PDB entry 8TEW | electron microscopy, 3.02 A resolution | chains E and G of the 27 polymer chains in the assembly

[Chain E]
Molecule: Capsid vertex component 2
Organism: Human herpesvirus 5 strain AD169
UniProt: P16726 (CVC2_HCMVA); residues 1-642 here = UniProt positions 1-642
Sequence (642 residues; numbered 1 to 642; the number before each row is that of its first residue):
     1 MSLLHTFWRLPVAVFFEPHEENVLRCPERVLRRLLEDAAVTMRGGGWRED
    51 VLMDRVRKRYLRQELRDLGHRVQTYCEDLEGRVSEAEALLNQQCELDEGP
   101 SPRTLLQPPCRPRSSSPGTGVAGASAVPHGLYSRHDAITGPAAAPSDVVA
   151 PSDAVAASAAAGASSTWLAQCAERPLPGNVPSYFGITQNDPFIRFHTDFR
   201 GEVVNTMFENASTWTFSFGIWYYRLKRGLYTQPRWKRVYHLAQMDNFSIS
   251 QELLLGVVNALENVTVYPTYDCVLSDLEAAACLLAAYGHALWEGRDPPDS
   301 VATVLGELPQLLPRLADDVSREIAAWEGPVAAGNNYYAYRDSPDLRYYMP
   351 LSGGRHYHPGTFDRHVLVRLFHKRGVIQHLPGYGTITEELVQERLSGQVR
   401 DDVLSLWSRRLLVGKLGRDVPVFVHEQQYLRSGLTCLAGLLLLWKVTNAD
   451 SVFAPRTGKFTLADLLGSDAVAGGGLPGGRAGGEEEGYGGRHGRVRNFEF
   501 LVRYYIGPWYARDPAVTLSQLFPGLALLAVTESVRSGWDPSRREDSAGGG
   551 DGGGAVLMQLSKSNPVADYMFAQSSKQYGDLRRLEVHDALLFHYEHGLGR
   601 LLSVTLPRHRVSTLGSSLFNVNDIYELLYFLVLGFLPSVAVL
Not modelled in the structure: 1-11, 94-642

[Chain G]
Molecule: Capsid vertex component 1
Organism: Human herpesvirus 5 strain AD169
UniProt: P16799 (CVC1_HCMVA); residues 1-594 here = UniProt positions 1-594
Sequence (594 residues; numbered 1 to 594; the number before each row is that of its first residue):
     1 METHLYSDLAFEARFADDEQLPLHLVLDQEVLSNEEAETLRYVYYRNVDS
    51 AGRSTGRAPGGDEDDAPASDDAEDAVGGDRAFDRERRTWQRACFRVLPRP
   101 LELLDYLRQSGLTVTLEKEQRVRMFYAVFTTLGLRCPDNRLSGAQTLHLR
   151 LVWPDGSYRDWEFLARDLLREEMEANKRDRQHQLATTTNHRRRGGLRNNL
   201 DNGSDRRLPEAAVASLETAVSTPFFEIPNGAGTSSANGDGRFSNLEQRVA
   251 RLLRGDEEFIYHAGPLEPPSKIRGHELVQLRLDVNPDLMYATDPHDRDEV
   301 ARTDEWKGAGVSRLREVWDVQHRVRLRVLWYVNSFWRSRELSYDDHEVEL
   351 YRALDAYRARIAVEYVLIRAVRDEIYAVLRRDGGALPQRFACHVSRNMSW
   401 RVVWELCRHALALWMDWADVRSCIIKALTPRLSRGAAAAAQRARRQRERS
   451 APKPQELLFGPRNESGPPAEQTWYADVVRCVRAQVDLGVEVRAARCPRTG
   501 LWIVRDRRGRLRRWLSQPEVCVLYVTPDLDFYWVLPGGFAVSSRVTLHGL
   551 AQRALRDRFQNFEAVLARGMHVEAGRQEPETPRVSGRRLPFDDL
Not modelled in the structure: 177-296, 593-594

[Chain E / chain G interface]
Residue-residue contacts (58; chain E residue first):
  Phe-15(E) / Val-394(G)
  Phe-15(E) / Ser-395(G)
  Phe-16(E) / His-393(G)
  Phe-16(E) / Val-394(G)  hydrogen bond (backbone-backbone)
  Phe-16(E) / Arg-396(G)
  Glu-17(E) / His-393(G)
  Pro-18(E) / Gln-388(G)
  Pro-18(E) / Cys-392(G)
  Pro-18(E) / His-393(G)
  Pro-18(E) / Thr-499(G)
  Pro-18(E) / Leu-501(G)  hydrophobic
  His-19(E) / Gln-388(G)  hydrogen bond (backbone-side chain)
  His-19(E) / Leu-501(G)
  Glu-20(E) / Arg-389(G)  hydrogen bond (backbone-side chain)
  Glu-20(E) / Thr-499(G)
  Glu-20(E) / Gly-500(G)  hydrogen bond (side chain-backbone)
  Asn-22(E) / Gln-388(G)  hydrogen bond
  Asn-22(E) / Phe-539(G)
  Val-23(E) / Leu-386(G)
  Val-23(E) / Pro-387(G)  hydrophobic
  Val-23(E) / Phe-539(G)
  Leu-24(E) / Gly-384(G)
  Leu-24(E) / Ala-385(G)
  Leu-24(E) / Leu-386(G)  hydrogen bond (backbone-backbone)
  Leu-24(E) / Trp-400(G)  hydrophobic
  Leu-24(E) / Trp-404(G)
  Leu-24(E) / Phe-539(G)
  Arg-25(E) / Gly-384(G)
  Arg-25(E) / Trp-404(G)
  Cys-26(E) / Gly-384(G)  hydrogen bond (backbone-backbone)
  Cys-26(E) / Trp-404(G)  hydrophobic
  Pro-27(E) / Arg-401(G)
  Val-30(E) / Glu-405(G)
  Leu-31(E) / Gly-383(G)
  Leu-34(E) / Tyr-376(G)
  Leu-34(E) / Leu-379(G)  hydrophobic
  Leu-34(E) / Arg-408(G)
  Leu-35(E) / Arg-380(G)
  Asp-37(E) / Arg-408(G)  salt bridge
  Ala-38(E) / Tyr-376(G)  hydrophobic
  Thr-41(E) / Arg-372(G)
  Trp-47(E) / Arg-369(G)
  Glu-49(E) / Arg-358(G)
  Glu-49(E) / Ala-362(G)
  Glu-49(E) / Tyr-365(G)
  Glu-49(E) / Arg-369(G)  salt bridge
  Asp-50(E) / Arg-358(G)  salt bridge
  Leu-52(E) / Ile-361(G)  hydrophobic
  Met-53(E) / Leu-354(G)
  Met-53(E) / Tyr-357(G)  hydrophobic
  Met-53(E) / Arg-358(G)
  Val-56(E) / Val-320(G)
  Arg-59(E) / Asp-319(G)  hydrogen bond (side chain-backbone)
  Arg-59(E) / Val-320(G)  hydrogen bond (side chain-backbone)
  Arg-59(E) / His-322(G)
  Tyr-60(E) / Leu-164(G)
  Tyr-60(E) / Asp-167(G)  hydrogen bond
  Glu-64(E) / Arg-166(G)  salt bridge
Also at the interface, not in a pair above, chain E (32 interface residues in all): Val-14, Arg-33, Arg-48, Arg-57
Also at the interface, not in a pair above, chain G (43 interface residues in all): Gln-321, Ala-391, Leu-411, Asp-416, Leu-535

[Overview]
Chain E and chain G form an interface of 32 and 43 residues respectively, with 10 hydrogen bonds and 4 salt
bridges. Among the polar pairs are Asp-37(E)/Arg-408(G), Glu-49(E)/Arg-369(G) and Asp-50(E)/Arg-358(G).
Here chain E is Capsid vertex component 2 and chain G is Capsid vertex component 1, both from Human
herpesvirus 5 strain AD169. Entry 8TEW (Human cytomegalovirus penton vertex, CVSC-bound configuration) was
determined by electron microscopy (same publication as 8TEP, 8TES, 8TET and 8TEU).
